Entry 5FZU (X-ray diffraction, 2.43 A resolution); this record covers chain A.

[Chain A]
Protein: Kti-A protein
Source organism: Solanum tuberosum
UniProt: A0A097H118 (A0A097H118_SOLTU); residues 1-187 here correspond to UniProt positions 32-218 (UniProt number = residue number + 31)
Chain sequence (187 residues; row label = number of the first residue in the row):
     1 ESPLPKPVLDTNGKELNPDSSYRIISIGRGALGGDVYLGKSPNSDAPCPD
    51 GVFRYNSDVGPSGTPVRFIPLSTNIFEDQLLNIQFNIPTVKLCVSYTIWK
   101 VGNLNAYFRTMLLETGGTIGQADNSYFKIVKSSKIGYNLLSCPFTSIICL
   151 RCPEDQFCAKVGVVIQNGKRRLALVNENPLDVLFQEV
Disordered / not traced: 1-2
Cystine bridges: Cys-48/Cys-93, Cys-142/Cys-158, Cys-149/Cys-152
Construct notes: engineered mutation Asp-19 (Asn50 in A0A097H11); conflict Asp-123 (Asn154 in A0A097H11)
What the authors report for this chain:
  - conformationally variable residues (loop rearrangement): Asn-86 to Ile-98, Gly-116 to Tyr-126, Ser-132 to Gly-136, Ser-141 to Ala-159

[Overview]
From the paper: conformational variability at Asn-86, Gly-116 and Ser-132 among others.
Chain A is Kti-A protein (Solanum tuberosum); the structure, Crystal structure of N19D potato sti-kunitz
bi-functional inhibitor of serine and aspartic proteases in space group ..., was determined by X-ray
diffraction, deposited together with 5FNX, 5FZY, 5FZZ and 5G00.
